Entry 4Q6A (X-ray diffraction, 2.10 A resolution); this record covers chain A.

# Chain A
Molecule: Dihydrofolate reductase
From: Staphylococcus aureus MUF168
Notes: EC 1.5.1.3
UniProt: W7NDF6 (W7NDF6_STAAU); residues 0-157 here correspond to UniProt positions 1-158 (UniProt number = residue number + 1)
Amino-acid sequence (160 residues; row label = number of the first residue in the row; numbering starts at 0):
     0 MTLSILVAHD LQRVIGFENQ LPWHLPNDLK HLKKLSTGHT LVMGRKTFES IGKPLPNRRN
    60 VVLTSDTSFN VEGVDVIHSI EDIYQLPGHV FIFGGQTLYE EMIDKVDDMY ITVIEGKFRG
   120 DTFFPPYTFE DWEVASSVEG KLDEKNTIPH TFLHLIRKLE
Not modelled in the structure: 0, 158-159
Differences from the reference sequence: engineered mutation Leu31 (Val32 in W7NDF6); expression tag (158-159)
Residues lining bound ligands: NADP (NAP; NADP nicotinamide-adenine-dinucleotide phosphate): Val6, Ala7, Ile14, Gly15, Phe16, Asn18, Gln19, Leu20, Trp22, Gly43, Arg44, Lys45, Thr46, Leu62, Thr63, Ser64, Asp65, His77, Ile79, Phe92, Gly93, Gly94, Gln95, Thr96, Leu97, Tyr98, Glu100, Thr121
From the paper describing this entry:
  - conformationally variable residues (helix shift, side-chain flip): Asp27, His30, Leu31, Leu34, Phe92
  - binding site for glycerol: His30
  - mutagenesis - L5I, L5V: decreased catalytic activity

# Overview
Ligands of chain A: NADP. The paper reports a binding site for glycerol at His30; L5I and L5V reduce catalytic
activity.
Chain A is Dihydrofolate reductase (Staphylococcus aureus MUF168); the structure, Staphylococcus aureus V31L,
F98Y Mutant Dihydrofolate Reductase Complexed with NADPH, was determined by X-ray diffraction together with
4Q67 from the same study.
